PDB entry 6LY5 | electron microscopy, 2.38 A resolution | chains L and Q of the 36 polymer chains in the assembly

== Chain L ==
Molecule: Fcpi-14
Organism: Chaetoceros gracilis
Chain sequence (229 residues; numbered 1 to 229; the number before each row is that of its first residue):
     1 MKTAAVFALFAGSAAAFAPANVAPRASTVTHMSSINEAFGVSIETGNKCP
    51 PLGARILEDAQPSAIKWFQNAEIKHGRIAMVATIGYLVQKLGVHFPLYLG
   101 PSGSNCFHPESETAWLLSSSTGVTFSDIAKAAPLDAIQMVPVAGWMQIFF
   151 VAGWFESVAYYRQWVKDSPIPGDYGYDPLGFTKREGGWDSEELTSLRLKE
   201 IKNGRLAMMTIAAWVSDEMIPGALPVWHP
Unresolved in the structure: 1-33
Bound ions: chlorophyll a Mg near Gln147 (its only coordinating residue here)
Ligand contacts:
  - Fucoxanthin (A86; (3S,3'S,5R,5'R,6S,6'R,8'R)-3,5'-dihydroxy-8-oxo-6',7'-didehydro-5,5',6,6',7,8-hexahydro-5,6-epoxy-beta,beta-caroten-3'- yl acetate), molecule 1: Lys74, Arg77, Ile78, Val81, Leu116, Leu117, Phe125, Ile148, Ala152, Phe155, Glu156
  - Fucoxanthin (A86), molecule 2: Leu97, Leu99, Trp154
  - Fucoxanthin / chlorophyll a / Chlorophyll c1: Ser42, Ile43, Glu44, Met80, Thr83, Ile84, Tyr176, Asp177, Pro178, Leu179, Gly180, Phe181, Ser195, Leu196, Leu198, Lys199, Lys202, Asn203, Leu206, Ala207, Thr210, Trp214, Val226, Trp227, His228
  - chlorophyll a (CLA), molecule 1: Ser34, Ile35, Ala38, Phe39, Gly40, Val41, Thr45, Pro50, Gly53, Ile56, Leu57, Phe68, Gln69, Ala71, Glu72, His75, Arg205, Met208, Met209
  - chlorophyll a (CLA), molecule 2: Trp67, Phe68, Ala71, His75
  - chlorophyll a (CLA), molecule 3: Trp67, Asn70, Ala71, Lys74, His75, Ile78, Phe149, Gly153, Glu156, Tyr160
  - chlorophyll a (CLA), molecule 4: Arg77, Met80, Val81, Ile84, Phe155, Gly172, Asp173, Tyr174, Gly175, Tyr176, Asp177, Phe181, Thr182, Trp188, Leu196, Arg197, Lys199, Glu200, Asn203
  - chlorophyll a (CLA), molecule 5: Ile78, Val81, Ala82, Ile84, Gly85, Val88, Gln89, Val93, His94, Phe95, Phe125, Ile128, Ala129, Ala136, Ile137, Val140, Tyr176, Pro178
  - chlorophyll a (CLA), molecule 6: Leu99, Asn105, Cys106
  - chlorophyll a (CLA), molecule 7: Leu117, Ser118, Ser119, Ser120, Pro141, Ala143, Gly144, Gln147, Ile148, Val151
  - chlorophyll a (CLA), molecule 8: Met209, Ala213, Ser216, Ile220, Gly222, Ala223, Leu224, Val226
  - Diadinoxanthin (DD6; (3S,3'R,5R,6S,7cis)-7',8'-didehydro-5,6-dihydro-5,6-epoxy-beta,beta-carotene-3,3'-diol): Pro50, Leu52, Gly53, His75, Ile78, Ala79, Ala82, Gly85, Tyr86, Gln89, Pro133, Ile137, Met208, Met209, Ile211, Ala212
  - digalactosyl diacyl glycerol (dgdg) / 1,2-distearoyl-monogalactosyl-diglyceride: Trp67, Tyr160, Tyr161, Trp164, Val165
  - Chlorophyll c1 (KC1), molecule 1: Val151, Phe155, Arg162, Gly175, Tyr176, Asp177, Pro178
  - Chlorophyll c1 (KC1), molecule 2: Ser157, Tyr160, Tyr161

== Chain Q ==
Molecule: FCPI
Organism: Chaetoceros gracilis
Chain sequence (205 residues; row label = number of the first residue in the row):
     1 MKIAALFLALASSAAAFAPAQQARSNVALNMKVDEMPGATAPLGKFDPLN
    51 LATLGSESTLAWFRAAELKHSRVAMLATTGYLVQAAGIHFPGMLSSDVSF
   101 ESLSAMKPLDAWDAVPEGGKNQIYFTIFLAEFITECKGTHYTKGGPLPTI
   151 VFPPIDFSTVNPEQLKTRQNRELNNGRLAMIAIMSFVAAANIPGSVPALA
   201 GNPMF
Unresolved in the structure: 1-31, 205
Bound ions: chlorophyll a Mg near Gln122 (its only coordinating residue here); Chlorophyll c1 Mg near Asn175 (its only coordinating residue here)
Ligand contacts:
  - Fucoxanthin (A86; (3S,3'S,5R,5'R,6S,6'R,8'R)-3,5'-dihydroxy-8-oxo-6',7'-didehydro-5,5',6,6',7,8-hexahydro-5,6-epoxy-beta,beta-caroten-3'- yl acetate), molecule 1: Thr40, Pro42, Leu43, Asn174, Arg177, Leu178, Ile181
  - Fucoxanthin (A86), molecule 2: Lys69, Val73, Leu76, Met93, Leu94, Ile123, Ile127, Glu131
  - Fucoxanthin (A86), molecule 3: Met75, Thr78, Thr79, Arg168, Asn175, Leu178, Ala179, Ile181, Ala182, Ser185, Phe186, Val196, Pro197, Ala198, Leu199
  - Fucoxanthin (A86), molecule 4: Leu82, Ala85, Asn202, Pro203
  - Fucoxanthin (A86), molecule 5: Ile88, Phe90, Pro91
  - Fucoxanthin / chlorophyll a: Pro153, Pro154, Ile155, Asp156
  - chlorophyll a (CLA), molecule 1: Val33, Met36, Pro37, Gly38, Ala39, Leu43, Gly44, Lys45, Phe46, Asp47, Leu51, Ala52, Phe63, Arg64, Ala66, Glu67, His70, Arg177, Met180, Ile181
  - chlorophyll a (CLA), molecule 2: Thr40, Ala41, Pro42, Thr167, Asn170, Arg171, Asn174, Asn175, Leu178
  - chlorophyll a (CLA), molecule 3: Trp62, Ala65, Ala66, Lys69, His70, Val73, Tyr124, Ile127, Phe128, Glu131, Glu135, Tyr141
  - chlorophyll a (CLA), molecule 4: Trp62, Phe63, Ala66, His70, Met184
  - chlorophyll a (CLA), molecule 5: Arg72, Met75, Leu76, Pro148, Thr149, Ile150, Pro154, Phe157, Ser158, Leu165, Arg168, Gln169, Arg171, Glu172, Asn175
  - chlorophyll a (CLA), molecule 6: Val73, Leu76, Ala77, Thr79, Gly80, Val83, Gln84, Ile88, His89, Phe90, Leu94, Phe100, Ser102, Leu103, Ala111, Trp112, Val115
  - chlorophyll a (CLA), molecule 7: Leu94, Ser95, Ser96, Pro116, Gly118, Gly119, Gln122, Ile123, Thr126
  - chlorophyll a (CLA), molecule 8: Thr126, Ile127, Leu129, Ala130, Thr149, Ile150, Val151, Phe152, Pro153
  - chlorophyll a (CLA), molecule 9: Leu129, Ile133, Val151, Phe152
  - chlorophyll a (CLA), molecule 10: Ile181, Met184, Ser185, Ala188, Ile192, Gly194, Ser195, Val196, Pro197
  - Diadinoxanthin (DD6; (3S,3'R,5R,6S,7cis)-7',8'-didehydro-5,6-dihydro-5,6-epoxy-beta,beta-carotene-3,3'-diol): Asp47, Pro48, Leu51, His70, Val73, Ala74, Leu76, Ala77, Thr78, Gly80, Tyr81, Gln84, Pro108, Leu109, Asp110, Trp112, Met180, Ile183, Met184
  - Chlorophyll c1 (KC1), molecule 1: Trp62, Phe132, Glu135, Cys136, His140, Thr142, Lys143
  - Chlorophyll c1 (KC1), molecule 2: Thr79, Arg168, Arg171, Asn175, Leu178

== How chain L and chain Q interact ==
Residue-residue contacts (27; chain L residue first):
  Tyr98(L) - Leu109(Q)  hydrogen bond (side chain-backbone)
  Tyr98(L) - Asp110(Q)
  Leu99(L) - Val187(Q)
  Leu99(L) - Asn191(Q)
  Gly100(L) - Leu109(Q)
  Gly100(L) - Asn191(Q)
  Pro101(L) - Lys107(Q)
  Pro101(L) - Leu109(Q)
  Pro101(L) - Ala190(Q)
  Pro101(L) - Asn191(Q)
  Phe107(L) - Ile192(Q)  hydrophobic
  His108(L) - Asn191(Q)
  Glu112(L) - Asp113(Q)
  Leu179(L) - Thr59(Q)  hydrogen bond (backbone-side chain)
  Leu179(L) - Trp62(Q)
  Gly180(L) - Ser56(Q)
  Gly180(L) - Thr59(Q)  hydrogen bond (backbone-side chain)
  Phe181(L) - Leu54(Q)  hydrophobic
  Phe181(L) - Gly55(Q)
  Phe181(L) - Ser56(Q)
  Phe181(L) - Thr59(Q)
  Lys183(L) - Ser56(Q)  hydrogen bond (backbone-side chain)
  Arg184(L) - Thr53(Q)  hydrogen bond (side chain-backbone)
  Arg184(L) - Gly55(Q)
  Arg184(L) - Ser56(Q)
  Glu192(L) - Thr53(Q)
  Leu196(L) - Leu54(Q)  hydrophobic
Interface residues without a listed pair, chain L (15 interface residues in all): Asn105
Interface residues without a listed pair, chain Q (17 interface residues in all): Ser58, Phe63, Trp112

== Overview ==
15 residues of chain L and 17 residues of chain Q are in contact, with 5 hydrogen bonds. Among the polar pairs
are Tyr98(L)-Leu109(Q), Leu179(L)-Thr59(Q) and Gly180(L)-Thr59(Q). One chlorophyll a molecule is bound between
chain L and chain Q.
Here chain L is Fcpi-14 and chain Q is FCPI, both from Chaetoceros gracilis. Entry 6LY5 (Organization and
energy transfer in a huge diatom PSI-FCPI supercomplex) was determined by electron microscopy.
